PDB entry 7YPB | electron microscopy, 3.48 A resolution | chains A and B of the 9 polymer chains in the assembly

[Chain A (and B)]
Name: DNA-directed RNA polymerase subunit alpha
Source organism: Escherichia coli K-12
Notes: EC 2.7.7.6; chain B of this document is another copy of the same molecule, construct and numbering; everything in this record applies to it too
UniProtKB: P0A7Z4 (RPOA_ECOLI); residues 1-329 here = UniProt positions 1-329
Amino-acid sequence (329 residues; numbered 1 to 329; the number before each row is that of its first residue):
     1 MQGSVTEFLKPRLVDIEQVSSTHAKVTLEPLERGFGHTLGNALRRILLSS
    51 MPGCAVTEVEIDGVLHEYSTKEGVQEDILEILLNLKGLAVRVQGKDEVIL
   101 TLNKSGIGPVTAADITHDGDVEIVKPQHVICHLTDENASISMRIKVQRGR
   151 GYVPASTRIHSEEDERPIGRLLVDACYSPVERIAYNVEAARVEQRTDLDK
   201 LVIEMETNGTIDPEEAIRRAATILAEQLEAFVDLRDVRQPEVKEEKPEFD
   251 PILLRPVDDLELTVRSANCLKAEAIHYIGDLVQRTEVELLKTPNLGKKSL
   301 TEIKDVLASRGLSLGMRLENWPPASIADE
Disordered / not traced: 1-6, 159-166, 235-329 (chain B: 1-3, 160-168, 234-329)
Curated features (UniProtKB/Swiss-Prot):
  - region: E162 to E165 (Required for interaction with Crp at class II promoters)
  - modified residue: R265 (ADP-ribosylarginine), K297 (N6-acetyllysine), K298 (N6-acetyllysine)
  - mutagenesis: R45 (R45C: In rpoA112; temperature-sensitive, blocks RNA polymerase assembly), E162 to E165 (5-fold decrease in CRP-class II promoter-dependent transcription), E165 (E165K: 5-fold decrease in CRP-class II promoter-dependent transcription), R191 (R191C: In rpoA101; temperature-sensitive)

[Interface between chain A and chain B]
Residue-residue contacts (51; chain A residue first):
  E7(A) - R150(B)  hydrogen bond (backbone-side chain)
  F8(A) - R150(B)
  F8(A) - Q227(B)
  L9(A) - Q227(B)  hydrogen bond (backbone-side chain)
  K10(A) - E226(B)
  K10(A) - E229(B)  salt bridge
  P11(A) - Q227(B)
  P11(A) - A230(B)
  P11(A) - F231(B)
  L13(A) - F231(B)  hydrophobic
  E32(A) - R150(B)  salt bridge
  F35(A) - I46(B)  hydrophobic
  F35(A) - S50(B)
  F35(A) - I223(B)  hydrophobic
  T38(A) - R45(B)
  L39(A) - L228(B)  hydrophobic
  A42(A) - T38(B)
  R45(A) - G34(B)  hydrogen bond (side chain-backbone)
  R45(A) - H37(B)
  R45(A) - T38(B)
  I46(A) - F35(B)  hydrophobic
  S50(A) - F8(B)
  S50(A) - F35(B)
  P52(A) - V5(B)  hydrophobic
  G149(A) - V5(B)
  R150(A) - V5(B)  hydrogen bond (side chain-backbone)
  R150(A) - F8(B)
  R218(A) - F231(B)
  R219(A) - T6(B)
  A221(A) - F231(B)  hydrophobic
  A221(A) - V232(B)
  T222(A) - V232(B)
  I223(A) - F8(B)  hydrophobic
  L224(A) - L228(B)  hydrophobic
  A225(A) - V232(B)  hydrophobic
  E226(A) - F8(B)
  E226(A) - K10(B)  salt bridge
  Q227(A) - F8(B)
  Q227(A) - L9(B)
  Q227(A) - F35(B)
  Q227(A) - L39(B)
  L228(A) - L224(B)  hydrophobic
  F231(A) - L28(B)  hydrophobic
  F231(A) - R218(B)
  F231(A) - A221(B)  hydrophobic
  V232(A) - R218(B)
  V232(A) - A221(B)  hydrophobic
  D233(A) - L13(B)
  L234(A) - L13(B)
  L234(A) - E214(B)
  L234(A) - R218(B)
Also at the interface, not in a pair above, chain A (37 interface residues in all): R12, L28, L31, N41, S49, A230
Also at the interface, not in a pair above, chain B (39 interface residues in all): S4, E7, P11, I16, V26, N41, L43, L201, I203, I217, T222

[Overview]
Chain A and chain B form an interface of 37 and 39 residues respectively, with 4 hydrogen bonds and 3 salt
bridges. Polar contacts include K10(A)-E229(B), E32(A)-R150(B) and E226(A)-K10(B). UniProt lists 6 mutagenesis
sites on chain A.
Both chains are DNA-directed RNA polymerase subunit alpha (Escherichia coli K-12). Entry 7YPB (Cryo-EM
structure of Escherichia coli release complex of transcription termination (TTC-release)) was determined by
electron microscopy together with 7YP9 and 7YPA from the same study.
